PDB entry 6FMJ | X-ray diffraction, 2.45 A resolution | chains B and C of the 3 polymer chains in the assembly

# Chain B
Name: Elongin-C
From: Homo sapiens
UniProt: Q15369 (ELOC_HUMAN); residue numbers follow UniProt; this construct covers 17-112
Chain sequence (97 residues; row label = number of the first residue in the row):
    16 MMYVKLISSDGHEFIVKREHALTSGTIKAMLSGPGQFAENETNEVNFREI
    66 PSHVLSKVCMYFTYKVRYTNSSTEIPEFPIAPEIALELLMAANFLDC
Not modelled in the structure: 48-57
Construct notes: initiating methionine (16)

# Chain C
Name: von Hippel-Lindau disease tumor suppressor
From: Homo sapiens
UniProt: P40337 (VHL_HUMAN); residue numbers follow UniProt; this construct covers 54-204
Chain sequence (153 residues; each row starts with the number of its first residue):
    52 GSMEAGRPRPVLRSVNSREPSQVIFCNRSPRVVLPVWLNFDGEPQPYPTL
   102 PPGTGRRIHSYRGHLWLFRDAGTHDGLLVNQTELFVPSLNVDGQPIFANI
   152 TLPVYTLKERCLQVVRSLVKPENYRRLDIVRSLYEDLEDHPNVQKDLERL
   202 TQE
Not modelled in the structure: 52-61, 203-204
Construct notes: expression tag (52-53)
Modified / non-standard residues: Cys77 (S-(dimethylarsenic)cysteine; CAS)
Curated features (UniProtKB/Swiss-Prot):
  - region: Thr157 to Val166 (Interaction with Elongin BC complex)
  - natural variant: Leu63 (L63P: In PCC), Arg64 (R64P: In PCC), Ser65 (S65A: In PCC; S65L: In VHLD; S65W: In VHLD), Val66 to Gln73 (deletion: In VHLD), Ser68 (S68W: In PCC and VHLD), Glu70 (E70K: In VHLD), Val74 (V74G: In VHLD), Ile75 (deletion: In VHLD), Phe76 (F76I: In VHLD; F76L: In VHLD; F76S: In VHLD; deletion: In VHLD), Asn78 (N78H: In VHLD; N78S: In VHLD; N78T: In VHLD), Arg79 (R79P: In VHLD), Ser80 (S80I: In VHLD; S80N: In PCC and VHLD; S80R: In VHLD), 64 further natural variant entries in UniProt
  - mutagenesis: Tyr98 (Y98N: No interaction with HIF1A. No HIF1A degradation)
Ligand contacts: DV5 ((2S,4R)-1-[(2S)-2-acetamidopropanethioyl]-N-[[4-(4-methyl-1,3-thiazol-5-yl)phenyl]methyl]-4-oxidanyl-pyrrolidine-2-carboxamide): Phe76, Pro86, Trp88, Phe91, Tyr98, Pro99, Leu101, Arg107, Ile109, His110, Ser111, Tyr112, His115, Trp117
Reported in the primary citation:
  - binding site for DV5: Tyr98, Tyr112
  - conformationally variable residues: Tyr112

# Chain B / chain C interface
Pairs across the interface - 33 pairs, chain B then chain C:
  Tyr76(B) - Tyr156(C)  hydrogen bond (side chain-backbone)
  Tyr76(B) - Thr157(C)
  Tyr76(B) - Leu158(C)  hydrogen bond (side chain-backbone)
  Lys80(B) - Val155(C)
  Tyr83(B) - Val155(C)
  Ser86(B) - Gln132(C)  hydrogen bond (backbone-side chain)
  Ser87(B) - Gln132(C)
  Glu89(B) - Arg79(C)
  Ile90(B) - Leu153(C)
  Glu92(B) - Pro81(C)
  Glu92(B) - Arg82(C)  salt bridge
  Glu92(B) - Leu153(C)
  Glu92(B) - Arg161(C)  salt bridge
  Phe93(B) - Leu158(C)  hydrophobic
  Phe93(B) - Arg161(C)  hydrogen bond (backbone-side chain)
  Ile95(B) - Arg161(C)
  Ile95(B) - Cys162(C)  hydrophobic
  Ile95(B) - Val165(C)
  Pro97(B) - Leu169(C)  hydrophobic
  Ala100(B) - Val165(C)  hydrophobic
  Leu101(B) - Ile180(C)  hydrophobic
  Leu103(B) - Leu158(C)  hydrophobic
  Leu103(B) - Cys162(C)  hydrophobic
  Leu104(B) - Lys159(C)
  Leu104(B) - Cys162(C)
  Leu104(B) - Leu163(C)  hydrophobic
  Ala107(B) - Leu158(C)  hydrophobic
  Ala107(B) - Lys159(C)
  Asn108(B) - Lys159(C)  hydrogen bond
  Asn108(B) - Leu184(C)
  Cys112(B) - Thr157(C)
  Cys112(B) - Leu158(C)  hydrogen bond (backbone-backbone)
  Cys112(B) - Lys159(C)  hydrogen bond (backbone-backbone)
Also at the interface, not in a pair above, chain B (23 interface residues in all): Val73, Tyr79, Thr84, Pro91, Met105
Also at the interface, not in a pair above, chain C (25 interface residues in all): Ser80, Pro154, Gln164, Val166, Leu178, Asp179, Val181, Asp187

# In short
23 residues of chain B and 25 residues of chain C are in contact, with 7 hydrogen bonds and 2 salt bridges.
Among the polar pairs are Glu92(B)-Arg82(C), Glu92(B)-Arg161(C) and Tyr76(B)-Tyr156(C). Bound to chain C:
compound DV5. From the paper: a binding site for DV5 at Tyr98(C) and Tyr112(C); conformational variability at
Tyr112(C).
Chain B is Elongin-C and chain C is von Hippel-Lindau disease tumor suppressor, both from Homo sapiens; the
structure, pVHL:EloB:EloC in complex with
(2S,4R)-1-((S)-2-Acetamidopropanethioyl)-4-hydroxy-N-(4-(4-methylthiazol-5-yl)
benzyl)pyrrolidine-2-carboxamide (ligand 3), was determined by X-ray diffraction (same publication as 6FMI and
6FMK).
